PDB entry 6TBL | X-ray diffraction, 2.65 A resolution | chains A and C of the 3 polymer chains in the assembly

# Chain A
Protein: MMS19 nucleotide excision repair protein homolog
From: Mus musculus
UniProtKB: Q9D071 (MMS19_MOUSE); residues 911-1031 here = UniProt positions 911-1031
Chain sequence (125 residues; row label = number of the first residue in the row):
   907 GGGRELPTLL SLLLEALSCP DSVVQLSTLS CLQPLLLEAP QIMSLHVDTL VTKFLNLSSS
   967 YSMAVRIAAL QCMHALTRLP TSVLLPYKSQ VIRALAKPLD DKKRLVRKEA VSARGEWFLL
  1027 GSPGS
Unresolved in the structure: 907-912
Differences from the reference sequence: expression tag (907-910)
Metal / ion sites: K+: Thr983, Leu985, Thr987
UniProt features mapped onto this chain:
  - modified residue: Ser1028 (Phosphoserine)
Reported in the primary citation:
  - mutagenesis - R1013E/K1014E: abolished growth
  - mutagenesis - K1008E/K1009E/R1010E: decreased growth

# Chain C
Protein: MIP18 family protein galla-2
From: Drosophila melanogaster
UniProtKB: Q9VTC4 (GALL2_DROME); numbering as in UniProt (aligned over 2-156)
Chain sequence (159 residues; numbered -2 to 156; the number before each row is that of its first residue; numbers below 1 keep their minus sign (Gly-2 is residue -2)):
    -2 GGGRPTEIEN INPNVYDRIK ERVLTANEED ENVPDPFDKR EIFDLIRNIN DPEHPLTLEE
    58 LHVVQEDLIR INDSQNSVHI SFTPTIPHCS MATLIGLSIR VKLLRSLPPR FKVTVEITPG
   118 THASELAVNK QLADKERVAA ALENNHLAEV INQCIAAKG
Unresolved in the structure: -2 to -1, 22-27, 156
Differences from the reference sequence: expression tag (-2 to 1)

# How chain A and chain C interact
Pairs across the interface (31):
  Leu1005(A) - Phe34(C)
  Leu1005(A) - Arg102(C)
  Leu1005(A) - Ser103(C)
  Leu1005(A) - Leu104(C)
  Leu1005(A) - Pro105(C)
  Asp1006(A) - Phe34(C)
  Asp1006(A) - Pro105(C)
  Asp1006(A) - Arg107(C)  salt bridge
  Lys1008(A) - Asn29(C)  hydrogen bond
  Lys1008(A) - Val30(C)
  Lys1008(A) - Pro31(C)
  Lys1008(A) - Asp32(C)  hydrogen bond (backbone-backbone)
  Lys1009(A) - Glu28(C)
  Lys1009(A) - Val30(C)
  Lys1009(A) - Asp32(C)  salt bridge
  Arg1010(A) - Asp32(C)  salt bridge
  Arg1010(A) - Pro33(C)  hydrogen bond (side chain-backbone)
  Arg1010(A) - Asp35(C)  salt bridge
  Arg1010(A) - Glu38(C)  salt bridge
  Arg1013(A) - Asp32(C)  hydrogen bond (side chain-backbone)
  Arg1013(A) - Pro33(C)
  Arg1013(A) - Phe34(C)
  Arg1013(A) - Glu38(C)  salt bridge
  Val1017(A) - Leu42(C)  hydrophobic
  Val1017(A) - Ser103(C)
  Arg1020(A) - Arg102(C)  hydrogen bond (side chain-backbone)
  Phe1024(A) - Arg102(C)
  Leu1025(A) - Arg102(C)
  Leu1025(A) - Asn149(C)
  Ser1028(A) - Asn149(C)  hydrogen bond
  Pro1029(A) - Asn142(C)
Also at the interface, not in a pair above, chain A (14 interface residues in all): Met969, Gly1030
Also at the interface, not in a pair above, chain C (19 interface residues in all): Leu101, Glu146

# In short
14 residues of chain A and 19 residues of chain C are in contact, with 6 hydrogen bonds and 6 salt bridges.
Polar contacts include Asp1006(A)-Arg107(C), Lys1009(A)-Asp32(C) and Arg1010(A)-Asp32(C). Thr983(A), Leu985(A)
and Thr987(A) form the K+ site. From the paper: R1013E/K1014E of chain A abolish growth; K1008E/K1009E/R1010E
of chain A reduce growth.
Chain A is MMS19 nucleotide excision repair protein homolog (Mus musculus) and chain C is MIP18 family protein
galla-2 (Drosophila melanogaster); the structure, Crystal structure of MMS19(CTD)-CIAO1-CIAO2B CIA targeting
complex, was determined by X-ray diffraction together with 6TBN and 6TC0 from the same study.
